Entry 2QTN (X-ray diffraction, 2.40 A resolution); this record covers chains A and B.

[Chain A (and B)]
Protein: Nicotinate (Nicotinamide) nucleotide adenylyltransferase
Source organism: Bacillus anthracis
Notes: EC 2.7.7.18; chain B of this document is another copy of the same molecule, construct and numbering; everything in this record applies to it too
UniProtKB: Q6HT60 (Q6HT60_BACAN); residue numbers follow UniProt; this construct covers 1-189
Chain sequence (189 residues; numbered 1 to 189; the number before each row is that of its first residue):
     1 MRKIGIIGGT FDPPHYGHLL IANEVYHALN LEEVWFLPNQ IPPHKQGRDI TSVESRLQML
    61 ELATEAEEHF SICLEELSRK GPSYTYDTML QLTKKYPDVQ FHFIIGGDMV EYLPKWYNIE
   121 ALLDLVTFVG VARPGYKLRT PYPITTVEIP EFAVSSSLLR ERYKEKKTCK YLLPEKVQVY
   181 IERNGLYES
Construct notes: conflict Asp49 (Asn in Q6HT60)
Ion coordination: Mg2+ near His27 (its only coordinating residue here)
What the authors report for this chain:
  - binding site for nicotinate mononucleotide: Leu37, Ser83, Thr85, Tyr86, Lys115, Trp116, Tyr117
  - binding site for glycerol: Thr10, Thr85, Tyr117, Ser157
  - self-association interface (contacts with another copy of this molecule); pairs are residue here / residue on that copy: Arg133-Arg133, Phe152-Phe152 (pi stacking), Ala153-Glu151 (backbone contact), Arg162-Glu24 (salt bridge), Lys170-Glu67 (hydrogen bond), Tyr171-Glu67 (hydrogen bond)
  - conformationally variable residues (helix shift): Trp116

[How chain A and chain B interact]
Pairs across the interface - 45 pairs, chain A then chain B:
  Tyr16(A) - Tyr171(B)  hydrophobic
  Leu19(A) - Tyr171(B)
  Leu20(A) - Tyr171(B)  hydrophobic
  Asn23(A) - Thr168(B)  hydrogen bond
  Asn23(A) - Lys170(B)
  Asn23(A) - Tyr171(B)
  Glu24(A) - Arg162(B)  salt bridge
  His27(A) - Thr168(B)
  Glu67(A) - Lys170(B)  salt bridge
  Phe70(A) - Tyr171(B)
  Asp108(A) - Arg133(B)  salt bridge
  Arg133(A) - Arg133(B)
  Arg133(A) - Ala153(B)
  Pro150(A) - Phe152(B)
  Pro150(A) - Ala153(B)
  Pro150(A) - Val154(B)  hydrophobic
  Pro150(A) - Arg162(B)
  Pro150(A) - Leu172(B)  hydrophobic
  Glu151(A) - Arg133(B)  salt bridge
  Glu151(A) - Glu151(B)
  Glu151(A) - Phe152(B)
  Glu151(A) - Ala153(B)  hydrogen bond (backbone-backbone)
  Phe152(A) - Leu20(B)  hydrophobic
  Phe152(A) - Pro150(B)
  Phe152(A) - Glu151(B)
  Phe152(A) - Phe152(B)  hydrophobic
  Ala153(A) - Arg133(B)
  Ala153(A) - Pro150(B)
  Ala153(A) - Glu151(B)  hydrogen bond (backbone-backbone)
  Val154(A) - Pro150(B)  hydrophobic
  Arg162(A) - Glu24(B)  salt bridge
  Arg162(A) - Pro150(B)
  Thr168(A) - Asn23(B)  hydrogen bond
  Thr168(A) - His27(B)
  Lys170(A) - Asn23(B)
  Lys170(A) - Glu67(B)  salt bridge
  Lys170(A) - His69(B)
  Tyr171(A) - Tyr16(B)  hydrophobic
  Tyr171(A) - Leu19(B)
  Tyr171(A) - Leu20(B)  hydrophobic
  Tyr171(A) - Asn23(B)
  Tyr171(A) - Glu67(B)
  Tyr171(A) - Phe70(B)
  Leu172(A) - Leu20(B)  hydrophobic
  Leu172(A) - Pro150(B)  hydrophobic
Interface residues without a listed pair, chain A (23 interface residues in all): His69, Pro134, Leu158
Interface residues without a listed pair, chain B (22 interface residues in all): Pro134, Leu158

[Overview]
Chain A and chain B form an interface of 23 and 22 residues respectively; the contacts include 4 hydrogen
bonds and 6 salt bridges. Among the polar pairs are Glu24(A)-Arg162(B), Glu67(A)-Lys170(B) and
Asp108(A)-Arg133(B). The paper reports a binding site for nicotinate mononucleotide at Leu37(A), Ser83(A) and
Thr85(A) among others; a binding site for glycerol at Thr10(A), Thr85(A) and Tyr117(A) among others.
Both chains are Nicotinate (Nicotinamide) nucleotide adenylyltransferase (Bacillus anthracis). Entry 2QTN
(Crystal Structure of Nicotinate Mononucleotide Adenylyltransferase) was determined by X-ray diffraction,
deposited together with 2QTM and 2QTR.
